Entry 5X8T (electron microscopy, 3.30 A resolution); this record covers chains C and A of the 32 polymer chains in the assembly.

# Chain C
Protein: 50S ribosomal protein L2, chloroplastic
Organism: Spinacia oleracea
UniProt: P06509 (RK2_SPIOL); residues 2-272 here = UniProt positions 2-272
Amino-acid sequence (271 residues; row label = number of the first residue in the row):
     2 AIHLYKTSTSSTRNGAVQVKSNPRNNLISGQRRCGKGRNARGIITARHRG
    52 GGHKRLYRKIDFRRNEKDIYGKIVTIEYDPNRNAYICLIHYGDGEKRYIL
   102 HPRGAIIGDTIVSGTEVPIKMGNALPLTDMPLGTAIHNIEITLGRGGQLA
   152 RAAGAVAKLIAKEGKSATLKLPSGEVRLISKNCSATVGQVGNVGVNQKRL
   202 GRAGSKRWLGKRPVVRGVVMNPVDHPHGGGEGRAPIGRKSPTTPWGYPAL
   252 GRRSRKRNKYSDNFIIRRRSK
Disordered / not traced: 2-22, 270-272
UniProt features mapped onto this chain:
  - modified residue: Ala2 (N-methylalanine)

# Chain A
Molecule: 23S rRNA
Organism: Spinacia oleracea
Sequence (2810 nucleotides; each row starts with the number of its first residue):
     1 UUCAAACGAGGAAAGGCUUACGGUGGAUACCUAGGCACCCAGAGACGAGG
    51 AAGGGCGUAUUAAUCGACGAAAUGCUUCGGGGAGUUGAAAAUAAGCAGAG
   101 AUCCGGAGAUUCCCGAAUAGGUCAACCUUUCGAACUUCUGCUGAAUCCAU
   151 GGGCAGGCAAGAGACAACCUGGCGAACUGAAACAUCUUAGUAGCCAGAGG
   201 AAAAGAAAGCAAAAGCGAUUCCCGUAGUAGCGGCGAGCGAAAUGGGAGCA
   251 GCCUAAACCGUGAAAACGGGGUUGUGGGAGAGCAAUACAAGCGUCGUGCU
   301 GCUAGGCGAAUCAGUGGAGUGCGGAACCCUAGAUGGUGAAAGUCCAGUAG
   351 CCGAAAGCAUCACUAGCUUAUGCUCUGACCCGAGUAGCAUGGGGCACGUG
   401 GAAUCCCGUGUGAAUCAGCAAGGACCACCUUGCAAGGCUAAAUACUCCUG
   451 GGUGACCGAUAGCGAAGUAGUACCGUGAGGGAAGGGUGAAAAGAACCCCC
   501 AUCGGGGAGUGAAAUAGAACAUGAAACCGUAAGCUCUCAAGCAGUGGGAG
   551 GGGGACCAGACCCUGACCGCGUGCCUGUUGAAGAAUGAGCCGGCGACUCA
   601 UAGGCAGUGGCUUGGUUAAGGGAACCCACCGGAGCCGUAGCGAAAGCGAG
   651 UCUUCAUAGGGCAAUUGUCACUGCUUAUGGACCCGAACCUGGGUGAUCUA
   701 UCCAUGACCAGGAUGAAGCUUGGGUGAAACUAAGUGGAGGUCCGAACCGA
   751 CUGAUGUUGAAGAAUCAGCGGAUGAGUUGUGGUUAGGGGUGAAAUGCCAC
   801 UCGAACCCAGAGCUAGCUGGUUCUCCCCGAAAUGCGUUGAGGCGCAGCAG
   851 UUGACUGGACAUCUAGGGGUAAAGCACUGUUUCGGUGCGGGCCGCGAGAG
   901 CGGUACCAAAUCGAGGCAAACUCUGAAUACUAGAUAUGACCUCCAAAUAA
   951 CAGGGGUCAAGGUCGGCCAGUGAGACGAUGGGGGAUAAGCUUCAUCGUCG
  1001 AGAGGGAAACAGCCCGGAUCACCAGCUAAGGCCCCUAAAUGACCGCUCAG
  1051 UGAUAAAGGAGGUAGGGGUGCAGAGACAGCCAGGAGGUUUGCCUAGAAGC
  1101 AGCCACCCUUGAAAGAGUGCGUAAUAGCUCACUGAUCGAGCGCUCUUGCG
  1151 CCGAAGAUGAACGGGGCUAAGCGGUCUGCCGAAGCUGUGGGAUGUAAAAA
  1201 AACAUCGGUAGGGGAGCGUUCCGUGUUAGGGAGAAACGCGUGCGUGAGCC
  1251 GCGUUGGACGAAGCGGAAGCGAGAAUGUCGGCUUGAGUAACGCAAACAUU
  1301 GGUGAGAAUCCAAUGCCCCGAAAACCUAAGGGUUCCUCCGCAAGGUUCGU
  1351 CCACGGAGGGUGAGUCAGGGCCUAAGAUCAGGCCGAAAGGCGUAGUCGAU
  1401 GGACAACAGGUGAAUAUUCCUGUACUACCCCUUGUUGGUCCCGAGGGACG
  1451 GAGGAGGCUAGGUUAGCCGAAAGAUGGUUAUCGGUUCAAGGACGCAAGGU
  1501 GACCCUGUUUUUCAGGGUAAGAAGGGGUAGAGAAAAUGCCUCGAGCCAAU
  1551 GUUCGAGUACCAGGCGCUACGGCGCUGAAGUAACCGAUGCCAUACUCCCA
  1601 GGAAAAGCUCGAACGACCUUCAACAAAAGGGUACCUGUACCCGAAACCGA
  1651 CACAGGUAGGUAGGUAGAGAAUACCUAGGGGCGCGAGACAACUCUCUCUA
  1701 AGGAACUCGGCAAAAUAGCCCCGUAACUUCGGGAGAAGGGGUGCCCCCUC
  1751 ACAAAGGGGGUCGAAGUGACCAGGCCCGGGCGACUGUUUACCAAAAACAC
  1801 AGGUCUCCGCAAAGUCGUAAGACCAUGUAUGGGGGCUGACGCCUGCCCAG
  1851 UGCCGGAAGGUCAAGGAAGUUGGUGACCUGAUGACAGGGGAGCCGGCGAC
  1901 CGAAGCCCCGGUGAACGGCGGCCGUAACUAUAACGGUCCUAAGGUAGCGA
  1951 AAUUCCUUGUCGGGUAAGUUCCGACCCGCACGAAAGGCGUAACGAUCUGG
  2001 GCACUGUCUCGGAGAGAGGCUCGGUGAAAUAGACAUGUCUGUGAAGAUGC
  2051 GGACUACCUGCACCUGGACAGAAAGACCCUAUGAAGCUUUACUGUUCCCU
  2101 GGGAUUGGCUUUGGGCUUUUCCUGCGCAGCUUAGGUGGAAGGCGAAGAAG
  2151 GCCCCCUUCCGGGGGGGCCCGAGCCAUCAGUGAGAUACCACUCUGGAAGA
  2201 GCUAGAAUUCUAACCUUGUGUCAGGACCUACGGGCCAAGGGACAUUCUCA
  2251 GGUAGACAGUUUCUAUGGGGCGUAGGCCUCCCAAAAGGUAACGGAGGCGU
  2301 GCAAAGGUUUCCUCGGGCCGGACGGAGAUUGGCCCUCGAGUGCAAAGGCA
  2351 GAAGGGAGCUUGACUGCAAGACCCACCCGUCGAGCAGGGACGAAAGUCGG
  2401 CCUUAGUGAUCCGACGGUGCCGAGUGGAAGGGCCGUCGCUCAACGGAUAA
  2451 AAGUUACUCUAGGGAUAACAGGCUGAUCUUCCCCAAGAGUUCACAUCGAC
  2501 GGGAAGGUUUGGCACCUCGAUGUCGGCUCUUCGCCACCUGGGGCUGUAGU
  2551 AUGUUCCAAGGGUUGGGCUGUUCGCCCAUUAAAGCGGUACGUGAGCUGGG
  2601 UUCAGAACGUCGUGAGACAGUUCGGUCCAUAUCCGGUGUGGGCGUUAGAG
  2651 CAUUGAGAGGACCUUUCCCUAGUACGAGAGGACCGGGAAGGACGCACCUC
  2701 UGGUGUACCAGUUAUCGUGCCCACGGUAAACGCUGGGUAGCCAAGUGCGG
  2751 AGCGGAUAACUGCUGAAAGCAUCUAAGUAGUAAGCCCACCCCAAGAUGAG
  2801 UGCUCUCCUA
Disordered / not traced: 1

# Chain C / chain A interface
Contacting residue pairs (249; chain C residue first):
  Arg25(C) with C1449(A), salt bridge to the phosphate; A1603(A), salt bridge to the phosphate
  Asn27(C) with G1445(A), hydrogen bond to the phosphate
  Gly31(C) with A1604(A), phosphate contact
  Gln32(C) with A1374(A), hydrogen bond to the phosphate; A1375(A), phosphate contact; A1604(A), sugar contact
  Arg33(C) with A704(A), salt bridge to the phosphate; A1375(A), phosphate contact
  Arg34(C) with A1822(A), phosphate contact; C1823(A), salt bridge to the phosphate
  Cys35(C) with C703(A), hydrogen bond to the sugar; A1375(A), hydrogen bond to the phosphate; G1376(A), phosphate contact
  Lys37(C) with A1825(A), salt bridge to the phosphate
  Gly38(C) with C1823(A), phosphate contact; C1824(A), phosphate contact
  Arg39(C) with U701(A), hydrogen bond to the base; C702(A), hydrogen bond to the sugar; C1823(A), hydrogen bond to the sugar
  Asn40(C) with C1823(A), sugar contact
  Ala41(C) with A1822(A), sugar contact; C1823(A), sugar contact
  Arg42(C) with U784(A), sugar contact; C1816(A), hydrogen bond to the sugar
  Gly43(C) with U784(A), sugar contact; U790(A), phosphate contact
  Ile44(C) with U784(A), sugar contact; G789(A), phosphate contact; U790(A), phosphate contact
  Ile45(C) with U790(A), hydrogen bond to the phosphate; G791(A), phosphate contact
  Thr46(C) with G1814(A), hydrogen bond to the base; U1815(A), hydrogen bond to the base; C1823(A), base contact
  Ala47(C) with C1823(A), sugar contact; C1824(A), sugar contact
  Arg48(C) with G1834(A), phosphate contact
  His49(C) with G1833(A), salt bridge to the phosphate; G1834(A), salt bridge to the phosphate
  Arg50(C) with C702(A), sugar contact; C1824(A), hydrogen bond to the phosphate; A1825(A), salt bridge to the phosphate; G1832(A), hydrogen bond to the phosphate; G1833(A), salt bridge to the phosphate
  Gly51(C) with C702(A), phosphate contact; C703(A), phosphate contact
  Gly52(C) with C702(A), phosphate contact; C703(A), hydrogen bond to the phosphate
  His54(C) with A1600(A), base contact; G1601(A), sugar contact; G1602(A), base contact
  Lys55(C) with U705(A), phosphate contact; G1602(A), phosphate contact; A1603(A), phosphate contact
  Arg56(C) with G1602(A), sugar contact
  Leu57(C) with G1602(A), hydrogen bond to the phosphate; A1603(A), sugar contact
  Tyr58(C) with U1826(A), hydrogen bond to the base
  Arg59(C) with G1601(A), hydrogen bond to the sugar; G1602(A), salt bridge to the phosphate
  Phe63(C) with G1827(A), phosphate contact
  Arg64(C) with U2219(A), sugar contact; G2220(A), salt bridge to the phosphate
  Asn66(C) with G2220(A), phosphate contact
  Glu78(C) with G1601(A), sugar contact
  Tyr79(C) with G1601(A), base contact
  Pro81(C) with G1601(A), phosphate contact; G1602(A), phosphate contact
  Asn82(C) with G1827(A), sugar contact
  Arg83(C) with G1827(A), salt bridge to the phosphate; U1828(A), salt bridge to the phosphate
  Asn84(C) with U1830(A), hydrogen bond to the sugar; G1831(A), hydrogen bond to the phosphate
  His91(C) with U1537(A), sugar contact
  Tyr92(C) with U1537(A), hydrogen bond to the sugar
  Gly93(C) with G1530(A), base contact
  Asp94(C) with G1530(A), base contact; A1531(A), base contact; G1532(A), base contact
  Gly95(C) with G1530(A), base contact; G1532(A), base contact; A1536(A), base contact
  Lys97(C) with A1536(A), phosphate contact
  Ile142(C) with C1810(A), phosphate contact; A1811(A), phosphate contact
  Leu144(C) with A2238(A), sugar contact
  Gly145(C) with G2218(A), sugar contact
  Arg146(C) with A1811(A), salt bridge to the phosphate; U2216(A), hydrogen bond to the sugar; U2217(A), hydrogen bond to the sugar
  Gln149(C) with C1810(A), sugar contact; U1828(A), hydrogen bond to the sugar
  Leu150(C) with G1809(A), base contact; U1828(A), sugar contact
  Ala151(C) with G1809(A), base contact; U1828(A), hydrogen bond to the sugar; A1829(A), hydrogen bond to the phosphate
  Arg152(C) with G1827(A), salt bridge to the phosphate; U1828(A), salt bridge to the phosphate; A1829(A), hydrogen bond to the phosphate
  Ala153(C) with U1828(A), phosphate contact; A1829(A), hydrogen bond to the phosphate
  Ala154(C) with U1830(A), hydrogen bond to the base
  Gly155(C) with U1830(A), base contact
  Ala156(C) with A1829(A), phosphate contact
  Lys166(C) with G2240(A), phosphate contact
  Leu172(C) with G1809(A), base contact
  Pro173(C) with A1829(A), hydrogen bond to the sugar; U1830(A), phosphate contact
  Ser174(C) with G1809(A), hydrogen bond to the base; A1829(A), hydrogen bond to the sugar
  Arg178(C) with G1809(A), hydrogen bond to the sugar; C1810(A), salt bridge to the phosphate
  Val194(C) with U1830(A), base contact
  Val196(C) with U1830(A), base contact
  Asn197(C) with U1830(A), hydrogen bond to the base
  Lys199(C) with A1600(A), salt bridge to the phosphate
  Arg200(C) with A1801(A), sugar contact; G1802(A), sugar contact; A1839(A), sugar contact; C1840(A), salt bridge to the phosphate
  Leu201(C) with A1801(A), sugar contact; G1802(A), phosphate contact
  Gly202(C) with A1801(A), sugar contact
  Arg203(C) with G740(A), base contact; A1600(A), salt bridge to the phosphate
  Ala204(C) with G740(A), base contact; C1784(A), base contact; C1800(A), hydrogen bond to the sugar; A1801(A), sugar contact
  Gly205(C) with G740(A), hydrogen bond to the base; A775(A), sugar contact
  Lys207(C) with A1801(A), salt bridge to the phosphate
  Arg208(C) with A775(A), hydrogen bond to the base; A792(A), base contact
  Trp209(C) with A775(A), hydrogen bond to the phosphate; A1600(A), stacking on the base
  Leu210(C) with A1600(A), sugar contact
  Lys212(C) with G1832(A), salt bridge to the phosphate
  Arg213(C) with U701(A), sugar contact; C702(A), phosphate contact; G791(A), salt bridge to the phosphate; A792(A), salt bridge to the phosphate
  Pro214(C) with A775(A), base contact; A792(A), sugar contact; A1799(A), phosphate contact
  Val215(C) with A1799(A), sugar contact; C1800(A), hydrogen bond to the phosphate
  Val216(C) with A793(A), sugar contact; A1799(A), phosphate contact
  Arg217(C) with C1798(A), salt bridge to the phosphate; A1799(A), salt bridge to the phosphate; C1836(A), phosphate contact; U1837(A), salt bridge to the phosphate; G1838(A), hydrogen bond to the base
  Gly218(C) with C1836(A), hydrogen bond to the phosphate
  Val219(C) with C1836(A), hydrogen bond to the phosphate
  Val220(C) with A793(A), hydrogen bond to the sugar; A794(A), phosphate contact; C1798(A), phosphate contact
  Met221(C) with A793(A), base contact
  Asn222(C) with A794(A), base contact; U795(A), hydrogen bond to the phosphate
  Pro223(C) with C2087(A), phosphate contact; U2088(A), phosphate contact
  Val224(C) with U795(A), base contact; A804(A), base contact
  Asp225(C) with G791(A), hydrogen bond to the base; A793(A), base contact
  His226(C) with G1835(A), salt bridge to the phosphate
  Gly229(C) with A2615(A), sugar contact
  Gly230(C) with A2615(A), phosphate contact; G2616(A), phosphate contact
  Gly231(C) with A2615(A), phosphate contact; G2616(A), phosphate contact
  Glu232(C) with G2616(A), base contact; A2617(A), phosphate contact
  Gly233(C) with A2607(A), hydrogen bond to the phosphate; C2608(A), phosphate contact
  Arg234(C) with A1797(A), salt bridge to the phosphate; A1985(A), base contact; G1986(A), salt bridge to the phosphate; A2607(A), phosphate contact; C2608(A), salt bridge to the phosphate
  Ala235(C) with A1985(A), sugar contact
  Pro236(C) with G1917(A), phosphate contact; A1985(A), base contact
  Ile237(C) with C1836(A), sugar contact; C1916(A), phosphate contact; G1917(A), hydrogen bond to the phosphate
  Gly238(C) with G1917(A), hydrogen bond to the phosphate; U2613(A), hydrogen bond to the sugar; G2614(A), sugar contact
  Arg239(C) with C1916(A), hydrogen bond to the sugar; U2089(A), salt bridge to the phosphate; A2256(A), salt bridge to the phosphate
  Lys240(C) with U1851(A), hydrogen bond to the sugar; G1852(A), sugar contact; C1916(A), sugar contact
  Ser241(C) with G1852(A), sugar contact
  Pro242(C) with G1835(A), sugar contact; A1915(A), sugar contact
  Thr243(C) with G1835(A), sugar contact
  Thr244(C) with G1834(A), sugar contact
  Pro245(C) with G1834(A), phosphate contact; G1835(A), phosphate contact
  Trp246(C) with U1815(A), hydrogen bond to the phosphate; C1816(A), hydrogen bond to the phosphate; A2254(A), base contact; A2256(A), sugar contact
  Gly247(C) with A2254(A), base contact; A2256(A), sugar contact
  Tyr248(C) with U1815(A), phosphate contact; C2097(A), hydrogen bond to the base; A2254(A), base contact
  Ala250(C) with G1834(A), sugar contact
  Leu251(C) with C1805(A), base contact; U1806(A), sugar contact; C1853(A), sugar contact; A1915(A), sugar contact
  Gly252(C) with U1806(A), hydrogen bond to the sugar; C1807(A), sugar contact; C1853(A), sugar contact; C1854(A), sugar contact
  Arg253(C) with C1807(A), sugar contact; C1853(A), salt bridge to the phosphate; C1854(A), salt bridge to the phosphate
  Arg254(C) with C1807(A), salt bridge to the phosphate; C1808(A), phosphate contact; C1854(A), hydrogen bond to the phosphate; G1855(A), salt bridge to the phosphate
  Ser255(C) with C1807(A), hydrogen bond to the sugar; C1808(A), sugar contact; A1813(A), hydrogen bond to the sugar; G1814(A), phosphate contact
  Arg256(C) with C1808(A), phosphate contact; G1809(A), salt bridge to the phosphate; C1810(A), salt bridge to the phosphate
  Arg258(C) with C2099(A), phosphate contact; U2100(A), phosphate contact
  Asn259(C) with U2100(A), phosphate contact; A2244(A), sugar contact
  Lys260(C) with C1810(A), salt bridge to the phosphate; A1812(A), phosphate contact
  Tyr261(C) with C1810(A), phosphate contact; A1811(A), hydrogen bond to the base
  Arg269(C) with C1808(A), base contact; A1829(A), base contact
Other interface residues (no listed pair), chain C (130 interface residues in all): Gly36, Thr143, Gly148, Glu176, Asn193, Pro227, His228, Lys257
Other interface residues (no listed pair), chain A (110 interface residues in all): U783, A785, A1448, C1599, G1817, U2090, G2239, G2255

# Summary
130 residues of chain C face 110 of chain A across their interface, with 58 hydrogen bonds, 40 salt bridges
and 1 aromatic stacking contact. Polar contacts include Arg39(C)-U701(A), Thr46(C)-G1814(A) and
Thr46(C)-U1815(A).
Chain C is 50S ribosomal protein L2, chloroplastic and chain A is 23S rRNA, both from Spinacia oleracea; the
structure, Structure of the 50S large subunit of chloroplast ribosome from spinach, was determined by electron
microscopy (same publication as 5X8P and 5X8R).
